PDB entry 3A8L | X-ray diffraction, 1.63 A resolution | chains A and B

# Chain A
Protein: Nitrile hydratase subunit alpha
Source organism: Rhodococcus erythropolis
Notes: EC 4.2.1.84
UniProtKB: P13448 (NHAA_RHOER); residues 0-206 here correspond to UniProt positions 1-207 (UniProt number = residue number + 1)
Amino-acid sequence (207 residues; numbered 0 to 206; the number before each row is that of its first residue; numbering starts at 0):
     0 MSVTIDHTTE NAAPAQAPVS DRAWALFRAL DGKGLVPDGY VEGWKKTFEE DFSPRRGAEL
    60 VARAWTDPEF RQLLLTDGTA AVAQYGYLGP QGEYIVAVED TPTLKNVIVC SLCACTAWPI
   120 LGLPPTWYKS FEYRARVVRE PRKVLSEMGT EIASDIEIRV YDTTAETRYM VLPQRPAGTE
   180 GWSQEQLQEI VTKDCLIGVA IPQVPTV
Disordered / not traced: 0-8, 206
Sequence notes: engineered mutation Ala113 (Ser114 in P13448)
Modified positions: Cys112 (3-sulfinoalanine; CSD); Cys114 (s-hydroxycysteine; CSO)
UniProt features mapped onto this chain:
  - binding site (Fe(3+)): Cys109, Cys112, Cys114
  - modified residue: Cys112 (Cysteine sulfinic acid (-SO2H)), Cys114 (Cysteine sulfenic acid (-SOH))
Ion coordination: Fe ion: Cys109, Cys112, Ala113, Cys114

# Chain B
Protein: Nitrile hydratase subunit beta
Source organism: Rhodococcus erythropolis
Notes: EC 4.2.1.84
UniProtKB: P13449 (NHAB_RHOER); numbering as in UniProt (aligned over 1-212)
Amino-acid sequence (212 residues; each row starts with the number of its first residue):
     1 MDGVHDLAGV QGFGKVPHTV NADIGPTFHA EWEHLPYSLM FAGVAELGAF SVDEVRYVVE
    61 RMEPRHYMMT PYYERYVIGV ATLMVEKGIL TQDELESLAG GPFPLSRPSE SEGRPAPVET
   121 TTFEVGQRVR VRDEYVPGHI RMPAYCRGRV GTISHRTTEK WPFPDAIGHG RNDAGEEPTY
   181 HVKFAAEELF GSDTDGGSVV VDLFEGYLEP AA
UniProt features mapped onto this chain:
  - natural variant: Met40 (M40V: In strain: ACV2)

# Interface between chain A and chain B
Pairs across the interface (172; chain A residue first):
  Asn10(A) - Arg65(B)  hydrogen bond
  Ala12(A) - Met69(B)  hydrophobic
  Pro13(A) - His66(B)
  Ala14(A) - Pro102(B)
  Ala14(A) - Pro104(B)
  Gln15(A) - His66(B)  hydrogen bond
  Gln15(A) - Glu74(B)
  Gln15(A) - Ile78(B)
  Gln15(A) - Pro102(B)
  Gln15(A) - Pro104(B)
  Ala16(A) - Ala99(B)
  Ala16(A) - Gly101(B)
  Ala16(A) - Pro102(B)  hydrogen bond (backbone-backbone)
  Val18(A) - Trp32(B)  hydrophobic
  Val18(A) - Glu74(B)
  Ser19(A) - Trp32(B)
  Asp20(A) - Ala99(B)
  Arg21(A) - Glu74(B)  salt bridge
  Arg21(A) - Ile78(B)
  Arg21(A) - Pro102(B)
  Arg21(A) - Phe103(B)
  Ala22(A) - Trp32(B)  hydrophobic
  Ala22(A) - Leu35(B)
  Ala22(A) - Val77(B)  hydrophobic
  Trp23(A) - Glu31(B)
  Trp23(A) - Trp32(B)
  Trp23(A) - Leu35(B)  hydrophobic
  Ala24(A) - Leu95(B)
  Ala24(A) - Leu98(B)
  Ala24(A) - Ala99(B)
  Leu25(A) - Leu39(B)  hydrophobic
  Leu25(A) - Val77(B)
  Leu25(A) - Val80(B)  hydrophobic
  Leu25(A) - Ala81(B)  hydrophobic
  Leu25(A) - Leu90(B)  hydrophobic
  Leu25(A) - Leu95(B)  hydrophobic
  Phe26(A) - Leu39(B)  hydrophobic
  Arg27(A) - Leu98(B)  hydrogen bond (side chain-backbone)
  Ala28(A) - Leu90(B)  hydrophobic
  Ala28(A) - Leu98(B)  hydrophobic
  Leu29(A) - Met84(B)  hydrophobic
  Leu29(A) - Leu90(B)  hydrophobic
  Lys32(A) - Ile89(B)
  Lys32(A) - Leu90(B)
  Lys32(A) - Glu94(B)  salt bridge
  Leu34(A) - Leu47(B)
  Leu34(A) - Ile89(B)  hydrophobic
  Tyr39(A) - Ser38(B)
  Tyr39(A) - Phe41(B)  hydrogen bond (side chain-backbone)
  Tyr39(A) - Ala42(B)  hydrogen bond (side chain-backbone)
  Tyr39(A) - Glu46(B)
  Val40(A) - His34(B)
  Val40(A) - Leu35(B)  hydrophobic
  Val40(A) - Ser38(B)
  Val40(A) - Leu39(B)  hydrophobic
  Trp43(A) - Ser38(B)
  Trp43(A) - Phe41(B)  hydrophobic
  Lys44(A) - His34(B)
  Phe47(A) - Phe28(B)  hydrophobic
  Phe47(A) - Tyr37(B)  hydrophobic
  Phe47(A) - Phe41(B)  hydrophobic
  Glu48(A) - Phe28(B)
  Pro89(A) - Phe41(B)  hydrophobic
  Tyr93(A) - His155(B)  hydrogen bond
  Tyr93(A) - Thr157(B)
  Tyr93(A) - Thr158(B)  hydrogen bond (side chain-backbone)
  Tyr93(A) - Glu159(B)
  Val95(A) - His181(B)
  Ser110(A) - His5(B)
  Ser110(A) - Ala8(B)
  Leu111(A) - His5(B)
  Leu111(A) - Asp6(B)
  Leu111(A) - Arg141(B)
  Cys112(A) - Arg56(B)
  Cys112(A) - Tyr76(B)
  Cys112(A) - Arg141(B)
  Ala113(A) - Tyr72(B)  hydrophobic
  Cys114(A) - Arg56(B)
  Cys114(A) - Arg141(B)
  Trp117(A) - Tyr37(B)
  Trp117(A) - Phe41(B)  hydrophobic
  Leu122(A) - Thr27(B)
  Leu122(A) - Phe28(B)  hydrophobic
  Leu122(A) - Tyr37(B)  hydrophobic
  Leu122(A) - Tyr73(B)
  Pro124(A) - Ile24(B)  hydrophobic
  Trp126(A) - Val16(B)  hydrophobic
  Trp126(A) - Pro17(B)
  Trp126(A) - His18(B)  hydrogen bond
  Lys128(A) - Tyr72(B)
  Lys128(A) - Tyr73(B)
  Ser129(A) - Pro17(B)
  Phe130(A) - Leu7(B)  hydrophobic
  Phe130(A) - Phe13(B)  hydrophobic
  Phe130(A) - Tyr67(B)
  Phe130(A) - Met68(B)
  Phe130(A) - Arg75(B)
  Glu131(A) - Gly14(B)
  Glu131(A) - Lys15(B)
  Glu131(A) - Val16(B)
  Tyr132(A) - Val16(B)  hydrophobic
  Arg133(A) - His5(B)  hydrogen bond (side chain-backbone)
  Arg133(A) - Leu7(B)
  Arg133(A) - Ala8(B)
  Arg133(A) - Tyr67(B)  hydrogen bond
  Arg133(A) - Arg75(B)
  Ala134(A) - Leu7(B)
  Ala134(A) - Ala8(B)
  Ala134(A) - Gly9(B)  hydrogen bond (backbone-backbone)
  Ala134(A) - Val10(B)
  Ala134(A) - Phe13(B)  hydrophobic
  Arg135(A) - Phe13(B)
  Arg135(A) - Gly14(B)  hydrogen bond (side chain-backbone)
  Arg135(A) - Lys15(B)
  Val137(A) - Ala8(B)  hydrophobic
  Val137(A) - Gly9(B)
  Val137(A) - Tyr145(B)
  Val137(A) - Phe190(B)
  Val137(A) - Val199(B)
  Arg138(A) - Gly9(B)  hydrogen bond (side chain-backbone)
  Arg138(A) - Gln11(B)
  Arg138(A) - Phe190(B)
  Arg138(A) - Asp193(B)  salt bridge
  Arg138(A) - Thr194(B)  hydrogen bond (backbone-side chain)
  Arg138(A) - Asp195(B)  hydrogen bond (backbone-backbone)
  Glu139(A) - Asp195(B)
  Pro140(A) - Asp195(B)
  Pro140(A) - Gly196(B)
  Arg141(A) - Asp195(B)  hydrogen bond (backbone-side chain)
  Lys142(A) - Asp195(B)  hydrogen bond (backbone-side chain)
  Val143(A) - Val16(B)  hydrophobic
  Glu146(A) - Lys15(B)  salt bridge
  Met147(A) - His18(B)
  Met147(A) - Thr19(B)
  Met147(A) - Val20(B)  hydrogen bond (backbone-backbone)
  Thr149(A) - Val20(B)
  Glu156(A) - Gly197(B)
  Glu156(A) - Ser198(B)  hydrogen bond
  Ile157(A) - Gly197(B)  hydrogen bond (backbone-backbone)
  Ile157(A) - Ser198(B)  hydrogen bond (backbone-backbone)
  Arg158(A) - Lys183(B)
  Arg158(A) - Ser198(B)  hydrogen bond
  Arg158(A) - Val200(B)
  Val159(A) - Ser198(B)  hydrogen bond (backbone-backbone)
  Val159(A) - Val199(B)
  Val159(A) - Val200(B)  hydrogen bond (backbone-backbone)
  Tyr160(A) - Val200(B)
  Asp161(A) - Tyr145(B)  hydrogen bond
  Asp161(A) - Val200(B)  hydrogen bond (backbone-backbone)
  Asp161(A) - Asp202(B)
  Thr162(A) - Arg141(B)
  Thr163(A) - Arg141(B)  hydrogen bond (backbone-side chain)
  Thr163(A) - Pro143(B)
  Thr163(A) - Val201(B)
  Thr163(A) - Asp202(B)  hydrogen bond (side chain-backbone)
  Ala164(A) - Thr179(B)
  Ala164(A) - Asp202(B)
  Ala164(A) - Phe204(B)  hydrophobic
  Glu165(A) - Trp161(B)
  Glu165(A) - Asp202(B)
  Thr166(A) - Thr157(B)
  Thr166(A) - His181(B)  hydrogen bond
  Thr166(A) - Asp202(B)  hydrogen bond
  Arg167(A) - Arg56(B)
  Tyr168(A) - His181(B)  hydrogen bond
  Thr191(A) - Asn21(B)  hydrogen bond
  Lys192(A) - Ile24(B)
  Asp193(A) - His18(B)  salt bridge
  Asp193(A) - Val20(B)
  Asp193(A) - Asn21(B)  hydrogen bond (side chain-backbone)
  Val198(A) - Val20(B)
  Ala199(A) - Val20(B)  hydrophobic
Also at the interface, not in a pair above, chain A (80 interface residues in all): Val35, Pro36, Gln90, Cys109, Pro123, Gly148
Also at the interface, not in a pair above, chain B (80 interface residues in all): Leu203

# In short
The chain A/chain B interface involves 80 residues from each chain, with 34 hydrogen bonds and 5 salt bridges.
Among the polar pairs are Arg21(A)-Glu74(B), Lys32(A)-Glu94(B) and Arg138(A)-Asp193(B). From UniProt: 3
Fe3+-binding residues on chain A.
Chain A is Nitrile hydratase subunit alpha and chain B is Nitrile hydratase subunit beta, both from
Rhodococcus erythropolis; the structure, Crystal structure of photo-activation state of Nitrile Hydratase
mutant S113A, was determined by X-ray diffraction together with 3A8G, 3A8H, 3A8M and 3A8O from the same study.
